2XQ2 - chains A and B; structure by X-ray diffraction, 2.73 A resolution.

[Chain A]
Name: Sodium/glucose cotransporter
Organism: Vibrio parahaemolyticus
UniProtKB: P96169 (SGLT_VIBPA); numbering as in UniProt (aligned over 1-543)
Chain sequence (593 residues; each row starts with the number of its first residue):
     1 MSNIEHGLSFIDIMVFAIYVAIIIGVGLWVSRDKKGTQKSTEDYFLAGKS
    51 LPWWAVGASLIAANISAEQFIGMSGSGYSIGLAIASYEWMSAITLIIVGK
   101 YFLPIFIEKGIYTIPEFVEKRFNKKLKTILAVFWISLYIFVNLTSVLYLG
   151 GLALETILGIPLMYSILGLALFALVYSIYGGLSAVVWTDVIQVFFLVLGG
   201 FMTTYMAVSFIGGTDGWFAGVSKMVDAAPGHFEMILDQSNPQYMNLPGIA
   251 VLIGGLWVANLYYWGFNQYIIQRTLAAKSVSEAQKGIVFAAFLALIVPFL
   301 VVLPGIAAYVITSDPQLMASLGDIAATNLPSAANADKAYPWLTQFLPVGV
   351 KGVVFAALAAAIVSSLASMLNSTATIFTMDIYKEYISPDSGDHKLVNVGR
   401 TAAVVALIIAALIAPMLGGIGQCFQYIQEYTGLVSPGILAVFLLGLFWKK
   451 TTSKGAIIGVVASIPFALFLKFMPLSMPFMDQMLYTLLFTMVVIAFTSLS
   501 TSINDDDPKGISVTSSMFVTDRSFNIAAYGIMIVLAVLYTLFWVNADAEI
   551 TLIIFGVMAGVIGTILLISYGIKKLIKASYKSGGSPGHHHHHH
Unresolved in the structure: 1-8, 31-49, 182-184, 323-327, 574-593
Differences from the reference sequence: engineered mutation Ala294 (Lys in P96169), Ala411 (Cys in P96169), Cys423 (Ala in P96169); expression tag (544-593)
Reported in the primary citation:
  - contacts within the chain: Asn64-Tyr263 (hydrogen bond), Asn64-Glu88 (hydrogen bond), Glu68-Ser365 (hydrogen bond)
  - conformationally variable residues (helix shift): Ala62, Asn64, Ile65
  - conformationally variable residues (side-chain flip): Tyr263 (from molecular simulation)

[Chain B]
Name: Sodium/glucose cotransporter
Organism: Vibrio parahaemolyticus
UniProtKB: P96169 (SGLT_VIBPA); numbering as in UniProt (aligned over 51-543)
Chain sequence (593 residues; each row starts with the number of its first residue; X marks 50 residues of unknown identity (built as UNK)):
     1 XXXXXXXXXXX
    28 XXXXXXXXXXXXXXXXXXXXXXX
    12 XXXXXXXXXXXXXXXX
    51 LPWWAVGASLIAANISAEQFIGMSGSGYSIGLAIASYEWMSAITLIIVGK
   101 YFLPIFIEKGIYTIPEFVEKRFNKKLKTILAVFWISLYIFVNLTSVLYLG
   151 GLALETILGIPLMYSILGLALFALVYSIYGGLSAVVWTDVIQVFFLVLGG
   201 FMTTYMAVSFIGGTDGWFAGVSKMVDAAPGHFEMILDQSNPQYMNLPGIA
   251 VLIGGLWVANLYYWGFNQYIIQRTLAAKSVSEAQKGIVFAAFLALIVPFL
   301 VVLPGIAAYVITSDPQLMASLGDIAATNLPSAANADKAYPWLTQFLPVGV
   351 KGVVFAALAAAIVSSLASMLNSTATIFTMDIYKEYISPDSGDHKLVNVGR
   401 TAAVVALIIAALIAPMLGGIGQCFQYIQEYTGLVSPGILAVFLLGLFWKK
   451 TTSKGAIIGVVASIPFALFLKFMPLSMPFMDQMLYTLLFTMVVIAFTSLS
   501 TSINDDDPKGISVTSSMFVTDRSFNIAAYGIMIVLAVLYTLFWVNADAEI
   551 TLIIFGVMAGVIGTILLISYGIKKLIKASYKSGGSPGHHHHHH
Unresolved in the structure: 1-11, 28-50, 180-185, 220-221, 324-329, 347-349, 574-593
Differences from the reference sequence: engineered mutation Ala294 (Lys in P96169), Ala411 (Cys in P96169), Cys423 (Ala in P96169); expression tag (544-593)

[Chain A / chain B interface]
Contacting residue pairs (58; chain A residue first):
  Ile97(A) with Phe496(B), hydrophobic
  Tyr101(A) with Phe496(B); Ser500(B), hydrogen bond
  Gln238(A) with Leu475(B), hydrogen bond (side chain-backbone); Ser476(B), hydrogen bond (side chain-backbone)
  Ile249(A) with Leu475(B), hydrophobic; Met477(B), hydrophobic
  Ala250(A) with Tyr485(B)
  Ile253(A) with Phe466(B), hydrophobic; Tyr485(B)
  Gly254(A) with Tyr485(B)
  Phe447(A) with Trp448(B); Lys450(B), hydrogen bond (backbone-side chain); Leu499(B), hydrophobic
  Trp448(A) with Phe447(B); Trp448(B), hydrophobic
  Lys449(A) with Lys450(B); Asp505(B), salt bridge; Asp506(B), salt bridge
  Lys450(A) with Phe447(B), hydrogen bond (side chain-backbone); Lys449(B); Thr514(B)
  Phe466(A) with Ile253(B), hydrophobic
  Leu475(A) with Gln238(B); Ile249(B), hydrophobic
  Ser476(A) with Gln238(B), hydrogen bond (backbone-side chain)
  Met477(A) with Ile249(B), hydrophobic
  Asp481(A) with Tyr485(B)
  Leu484(A) with Tyr485(B), hydrophobic; Leu488(B), hydrophobic
  Tyr485(A) with Ile253(B); Gly254(B); Asp481(B); Leu484(B), hydrophobic
  Leu488(A) with Leu484(B), hydrophobic; Leu488(B), hydrophobic
  Phe496(A) with Ile97(B), hydrophobic; Tyr101(B)
  Leu499(A) with Phe447(B), hydrophobic; Thr514(B); Ser515(B); Phe518(B)
  Ser500(A) with Tyr101(B), hydrogen bond
  Ser502(A) with Ser515(B), hydrogen bond (backbone-side chain)
  Ile503(A) with Thr514(B); Ser515(B), hydrogen bond (backbone-side chain)
  Asp505(A) with Lys449(B), salt bridge; Ser512(B)
  Asp506(A) with Lys449(B), salt bridge
  Ser512(A) with Asp505(B)
  Thr514(A) with Lys450(B); Leu499(B); Ser502(B); Ile503(B)
  Ser515(A) with Leu499(B); Ser502(B), hydrogen bond (side chain-backbone); Ile503(B)
  Phe518(A) with Leu499(B)
Also at the interface, not in a pair above, chain A (35 interface residues in all): Phe469, Leu470, Thr501, Asn504, Ile511
Also at the interface, not in a pair above, chain B (34 interface residues in all): Ala250, Phe469, Leu470, Asn504, Ile511

[Overview]
Chain A and chain B form an interface of 35 and 34 residues respectively, with 10 hydrogen bonds and 4 salt
bridges. Among the polar pairs are Lys449(A)-Asp505(B), Lys449(A)-Asp506(B) and Asp505(A)-Lys449(B). From the
paper: conformational variability at Ala62(A), Asn64(A) and Ile65(A) among others; contacts within the chain
involving Asn64(A), Tyr263(A) and Glu88(A) among others.
Here chain A is Sodium/glucose cotransporter and chain B is Sodium/glucose cotransporter, both from Vibrio
parahaemolyticus. Entry 2XQ2 (Structure of the K294A mutant of vSGLT) was determined by X-ray diffraction.
